9MQ8 - chains C and D of the 12 polymer chains in the assembly; structure by electron microscopy, 3.73 A resolution.

Chain C:
Name: Hemagglutinin HA1 chain
Organism: Influenza A virus
UniProtKB: A0AAX6NN08 (A0AAX6NN08_9INFA); the construct lacks a stretch of the UniProt sequence and is renumbered around it, so the offset changes along the chain: -5 to 51 = UniProt 1-57; 56-75 = UniProt 63-82; 81-92 = UniProt 89-100; 93-121 = UniProt 102-130; 3 more segments
Amino-acid sequence (342 residues; row label = number of the first residue in the row; note: 9 numbers in that range are skipped by the numbering (no residue carries them; nothing is unmodelled there); a row labelled like 51A-51E holds insertion residues (51A, then the next letters in order); numbers below 1 keep their minus sign (Met-5 is residue -5)):
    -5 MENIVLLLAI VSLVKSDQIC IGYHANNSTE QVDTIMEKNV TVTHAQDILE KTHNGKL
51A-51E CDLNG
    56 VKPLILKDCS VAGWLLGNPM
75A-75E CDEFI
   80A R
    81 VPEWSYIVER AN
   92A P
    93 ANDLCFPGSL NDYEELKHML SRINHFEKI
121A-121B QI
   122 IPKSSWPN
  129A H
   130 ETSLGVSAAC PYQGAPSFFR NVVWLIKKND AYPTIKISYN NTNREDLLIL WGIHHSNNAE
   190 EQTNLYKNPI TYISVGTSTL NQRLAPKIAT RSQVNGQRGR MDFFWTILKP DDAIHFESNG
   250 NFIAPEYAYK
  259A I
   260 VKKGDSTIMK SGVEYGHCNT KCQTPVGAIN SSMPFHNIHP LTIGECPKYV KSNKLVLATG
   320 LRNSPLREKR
Disordered / not traced: -5 to 13, 51A-51E, 75A-75E, 262-266, 275-277, 323-329
Differences from the reference sequence: conflict Phe98 (Tyr107 in A0AAX6NN08), Ile199 (Thr211 in A0AAX6NN08)
Disulfide bonds: Cys97-Cys139

Chain D:
Name: Hemagglutinin HA2 chain
Organism: Influenza A virus
Amino-acid sequence (227 residues; each row starts with the number of its first residue; numbers below 1 keep their minus sign (Gly-1 is residue -1)):
    -1 GLFGAIAGFI EGGWQGMVDG WYGYHHSNEQ GSGYAADKES TQKAIDGVTN KVNSIIDKMN
    59 TQFEAVGREF NNLERRIENL NKKMEDGFLD VWTYNAELLV LMENERTLDF HDSNVKNLYD
   119 KVRLQLRDNA KELGNGCFEF YHKCDNECME SVRNGTYDYP QYSEEARLKR EEISGSGYIP
   179 EAPRDGQAYV RKDGEWVLLS TFLGSGLNDI FEAQKIEWHE GHHHHHH
Disordered / not traced: -1 to 39, 125-225

How chain C and chain D interact:
Residue-residue contacts (31):
  Asp27(C) with Asn102(D)
  Thr28(C) with Leu99(D); Leu106(D)
  Ile29(C) with Leu99(D)
  Met30(C) with Glu103(D)
  Gln40(C) with Val50(D)
  Ile42(C) with Val98(D), hydrophobic
  Glu106(C) with Glu67(D); Phe68(D); Asn69(D), hydrogen bond (side chain-backbone); Glu72(D)
  His110(C) with Arg66(D)
  Ile267(C) with Val64(D)
  Pro293(C) with Ile54(D), hydrophobic
  Ile302(C) with Val64(D), hydrophobic
  Gly303(C) with Ala63(D)
  Glu304(C) with Gln60(D)
  Lys307(C) with Trp90(D)
  Tyr308(C) with Leu87(D), hydrophobic
  Leu314(C) with Glu95(D); Val98(D), hydrophobic
  Val315(C) with Asn102(D)
  Leu316(C) with Val98(D); Asn102(D)
  Ala317(C) with Asn102(D); Thr105(D); His109(D)
  Thr318(C) with Val46(D); His109(D)
  Asn322(C) with Ala42(D); Asn112(D)
Also at the interface, not in a pair above, chain C (28 interface residues in all): Val26, Phe294, Thr301, Pro306, Val309, Lys310, Leu320
Also at the interface, not in a pair above, chain D (30 interface residues in all): Lys41, Ile43, Met57, Glu62, Thr91, Ala94, Glu101

In short:
Chain C and chain D form an interface of 28 and 30 residues respectively; the contacts include 1 hydrogen
bond. The hydrogen-bonded pair is Glu106(C)-Asn69(D).
Here chain C is Hemagglutinin HA1 chain and chain D is Hemagglutinin HA2 chain, both from Influenza A virus.
Entry 9MQ8 (Cryo-EM structure of hemagglutinin H5N1 in complex with Fab 310-33-1_H02) was determined by
electron microscopy.
